Entry 9QB4 (X-ray diffraction, 2.70 A resolution); this record covers chains O and U of the 34 polymer chains in the assembly.

== Chain O ==
Molecule: Proteasome subunit alpha type-2
Source organism: Saccharomyces cerevisiae
UniProtKB: P23639 (PSA2_YEAST); residue numbers follow UniProt; this construct covers 1-250
Chain sequence (250 residues; each row starts with the number of its first residue):
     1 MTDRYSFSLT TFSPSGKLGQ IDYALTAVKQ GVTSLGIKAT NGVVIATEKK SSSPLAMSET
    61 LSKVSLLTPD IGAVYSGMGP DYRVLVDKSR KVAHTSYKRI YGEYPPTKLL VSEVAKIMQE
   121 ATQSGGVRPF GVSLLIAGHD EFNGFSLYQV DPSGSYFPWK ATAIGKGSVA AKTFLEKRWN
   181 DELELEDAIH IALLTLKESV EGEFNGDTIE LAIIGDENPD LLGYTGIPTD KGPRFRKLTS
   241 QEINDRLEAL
UniProt features mapped onto this chain:
  - cross-link: Lys108 (Glycyl lysine isopeptide (Lys-Gly) (interchain with G-Cter in ubiquitin))

== Chain U ==
Molecule: Proteasome subunit alpha type-1
Source organism: Saccharomyces cerevisiae
UniProtKB: P21243 (PSA1_YEAST); residues -8 to 243 here correspond to UniProt positions 1-252 (UniProt number = residue number + 9)
Chain sequence (252 residues; numbered -8 to 243; the number before each row is that of its first residue; numbers below 1 keep their minus sign (Met-8 is residue -8)):
    -8 MSGAAAASAA GYDRHITIFS PEGRLYQVEY AFKATNQTNI NSLAVRGKDC TVVISQKKVP
    52 DKLLDPTTVS YIFCISRTIG MVVNGPIPDA RNAALRAKAE AAEFRYKYGY DMPCDVLAKR
   112 MANLSQIYTQ RAYMRPLGVI LTFVSVDEEL GPSIYKTDPA GYYVGYKATA TGPKQQEITT
   172 NLENHFKKSK IDHINEESWE KVVEFAITHM IDALGTEFSK NDLEVGVATK DKFFTLSAEN
   232 IEERLVAIAE QD
Not modelled in the structure: -8 to 2, 243

== Chain O / chain U interface ==
Contacting residue pairs (65):
  Asp3(O) - Tyr124(U)
  Tyr5(O) - Ile7(U)
  Tyr5(O) - Ala123(U)  hydrophobic
  Tyr5(O) - Tyr124(U)  hydrophobic
  Leu9(O) - Ile9(U)  hydrophobic
  Leu9(O) - Ala123(U)  hydrophobic
  Gln20(O) - Ile9(U)
  Gln20(O) - Phe10(U)  hydrogen bond (side chain-backbone)
  Tyr23(O) - Phe10(U)  hydrophobic
  Tyr23(O) - Ser11(U)
  Tyr23(O) - Pro12(U)  hydrophobic
  Tyr23(O) - Gly14(U)
  Ala24(O) - Phe10(U)  hydrophobic
  Thr26(O) - Pro12(U)
  Thr26(O) - Glu13(U)
  Ala27(O) - Gly14(U)
  Ser52(O) - Tyr153(U)  hydrogen bond
  Ser53(O) - Thr170(U)
  Pro54(O) - Lys158(U)
  Pro54(O) - Glu174(U)
  Leu55(O) - Tyr157(U)
  Leu55(O) - Lys158(U)  hydrogen bond (backbone-backbone)
  Leu55(O) - Ala159(U)
  Leu55(O) - Thr170(U)
  Leu55(O) - Leu173(U)  hydrophobic
  Leu55(O) - Phe177(U)  hydrophobic
  Ala56(O) - Gly156(U)
  Ala56(O) - Tyr157(U)  hydrophobic
  Met57(O) - Arg37(U)
  Met57(O) - Val155(U)
  Met57(O) - Gly156(U)  hydrogen bond (backbone-backbone)
  Met57(O) - Tyr157(U)
  Met57(O) - Lys158(U)
  Thr60(O) - Tyr146(U)
  Thr60(O) - Val155(U)
  Thr60(O) - Gly156(U)  hydrogen bond (side chain-backbone)
  Leu61(O) - Tyr153(U)  hydrophobic
  Leu61(O) - Val155(U)  hydrophobic
  Met78(O) - Phe10(U)  hydrophobic
  Met78(O) - Leu16(U)  hydrophobic
  Pro80(O) - Gln117(U)
  Pro80(O) - Ala151(U)
  Pro80(O) - Gly152(U)
  Pro80(O) - Tyr153(U)
  Asp81(O) - Gln117(U)
  Arg83(O) - Ala113(U)  hydrogen bond (side chain-backbone)
  Arg83(O) - Asn114(U)  hydrogen bond
  Arg83(O) - Gly152(U)  hydrogen bond (side chain-backbone)
  Arg83(O) - Tyr154(U)
  Val84(O) - Asn114(U)
  Val84(O) - Gln117(U)
  Asp87(O) - Lys110(U)  salt bridge
  Asp87(O) - Asn114(U)  hydrogen bond
  Gly126(O) - Arg122(U)
  Gly126(O) - Ala123(U)  hydrogen bond (backbone-backbone)
  Val127(O) - Gln121(U)
  Val127(O) - Arg122(U)
  Arg128(O) - Thr8(U)
  Arg128(O) - Phe10(U)
  Arg128(O) - Leu16(U)
  Arg128(O) - Thr120(U)  hydrogen bond (side chain-backbone)
  Arg128(O) - Gln121(U)  hydrogen bond (backbone-backbone)
  Pro129(O) - Phe10(U)
  Phe130(O) - Gln121(U)
  Gly131(O) - Phe10(U)
Also at the interface, not in a pair above, chain O (30 interface residues in all): Thr2, Ala121
Also at the interface, not in a pair above, chain U (34 interface residues in all): Thr160

== Overview ==
30 residues of chain O face 34 of chain U across their interface; the contacts include 12 hydrogen bonds and 1
salt bridge. Polar pairs include Asp87(O)-Lys110(U), Gln20(O)-Phe10(U) and Ser52(O)-Tyr153(U).
Here chain O is Proteasome subunit alpha type-2 and chain U is Proteasome subunit alpha type-1, both from
Saccharomyces cerevisiae. Entry 9QB4 (Yeast 20S proteasome mutant: beta5_T3M in complex with Carfilzomib) was
determined by X-ray diffraction together with 9QAF, 9QAI, 9QB1, 9QBE, 9QBI, 9QBO and 8 further entries from
the same study.
